Entry 8YGT (electron microscopy, 3.01 A resolution); this record covers chains B and H of the 4 polymer chains in the assembly.

[Chain B]
Protein: Outer capsid protein VP4
Organism: Rotavirus A
UniProt: A0A5J6BC68 (A0A5J6BC68_9REOV); residues -2 to 578 here correspond to UniProt positions 1-581 (UniProt number = residue number + 3)
Chain sequence (581 residues; numbered -2 to 578; the number before each row is that of its first residue; numbers below 1 keep their minus sign (Gly-2 is residue -2)):
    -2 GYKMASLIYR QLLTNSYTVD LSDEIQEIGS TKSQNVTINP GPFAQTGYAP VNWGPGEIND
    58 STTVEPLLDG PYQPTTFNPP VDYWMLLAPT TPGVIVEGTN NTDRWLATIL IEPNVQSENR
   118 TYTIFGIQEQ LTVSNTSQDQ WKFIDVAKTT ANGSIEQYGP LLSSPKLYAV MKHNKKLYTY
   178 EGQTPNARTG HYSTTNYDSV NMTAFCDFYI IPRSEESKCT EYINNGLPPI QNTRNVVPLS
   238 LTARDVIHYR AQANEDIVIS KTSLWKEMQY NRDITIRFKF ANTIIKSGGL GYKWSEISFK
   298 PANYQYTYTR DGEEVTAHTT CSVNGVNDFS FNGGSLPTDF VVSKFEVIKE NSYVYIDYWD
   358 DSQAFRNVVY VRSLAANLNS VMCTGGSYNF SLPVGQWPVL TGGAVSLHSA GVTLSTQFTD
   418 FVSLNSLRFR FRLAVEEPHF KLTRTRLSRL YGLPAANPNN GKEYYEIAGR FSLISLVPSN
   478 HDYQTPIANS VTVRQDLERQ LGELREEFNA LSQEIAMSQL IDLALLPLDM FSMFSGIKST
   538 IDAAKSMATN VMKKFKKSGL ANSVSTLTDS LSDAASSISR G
Disordered / not traced: -2 to 261, 478-578
Sequence notes: conflict Ala144 (Val147 in A0A5J6BC68), Glu153 (Gly156 in A0A5J6BC68), Lys172 (Glu175 in A0A5J6BC68), Gly187 (Ala190 in A0A5J6BC68), Ser332 (Tyr335 in A0A5J6BC68), Ser445 (Asp448 in A0A5J6BC68), Asn454 (Asp457 in A0A5J6BC68), His478 (Asp481 in A0A5J6BC68)

[Chain H]
Protein: Antibody 7H13-I54G mutant heavy chain
Organism: Mus musculus
Notes: antibody fragment or engineered binder
Chain sequence (116 residues; row label = number of the first residue in the row):
     1 QVQLKESGPG LVAPSQSLSI TCTVSGFSLS RYSVHWVRQP PGKGLEWLGM IWNIGSTDYN
    61 SALKSRLSIS KDNSQSQVFL KLNSLQTDDA AIYYCARNSG FDLFDFWGQG TTLTVS
Disordered / not traced: 1, 116
Disulfides: Cys22-Cys95

[Interface between chain B and chain H]
Contacting residue pairs (13; chain B residue first):
  Gln266(B) with Ser56(H), hydrogen bond
  Asn268(B) with Asp58(H)
  Asn374(B) with Met50(H); Trp52(H); Asn98(H); Gly100(H); Phe101(H)
  Leu375(B) with Gly100(H); Phe101(H)
  Asn376(B) with Phe101(H)
  Gly466(B) with Phe101(H)
  Arg467(B) with Asp58(H), salt bridge; Phe101(H)
Other interface residues (no listed pair), chain B (11 interface residues in all): Ala372, Ala465, Phe468, Ser469
Other interface residues (no listed pair), chain H (8 interface residues in all): Thr57

[Overview]
11 residues of chain B face 8 of chain H across their interface; the contacts include 1 hydrogen bond and 1
salt bridge. Among the polar pairs are Arg467(B)-Asp58(H) and Gln266(B)-Ser56(H).
Chain B is Outer capsid protein VP4 (Rotavirus A) and chain H is Antibody 7H13-I54G mutant heavy chain (Mus
musculus); the structure, Cryo-EM structure of simian rotavirus SA11 VP4 in complex with nAb 7H13-I54G mutant
(left side), was determined by electron microscopy together with 8YGR, 8YGS and 8YGU from the same study.
